3D4T - chain A; structure by X-ray diffraction, 2.05 A resolution.

== Chain A ==
Molecule: Putative uncharacterized protein
Source organism: Paracoccus denitrificans
Notes: fragment: periplasmic domain
UniProt: Q8KM22 (Q8KM22_PARDE); residues 1-99 here correspond to UniProt positions 32-130 (UniProt number = residue number + 31)
Sequence (116 residues; each row starts with the number of its first residue; numbers below 1 keep their minus sign (Met-16 is residue -16)):
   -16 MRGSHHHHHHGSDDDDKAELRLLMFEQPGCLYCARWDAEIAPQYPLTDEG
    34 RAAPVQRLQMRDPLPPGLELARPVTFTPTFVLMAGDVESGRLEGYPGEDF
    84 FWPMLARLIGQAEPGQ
Unresolved in the structure: -16 to 0, 98-99
Differences from the reference sequence: expression tag (-16 to 0)
Cystine bridges: Cys13-Cys16
Reported in the primary citation:
  - binding site for beta-mercaptoethanol: Gln10, Pro11, Gly12, Cys13, Phe59, Thr60 (proposed by the authors, not directly observed)
  - specificity-determining residues: Tyr15, Phe59 (proposed by the authors, not directly observed)
  - catalytic residues: Cys13 (proposed by the authors, not directly observed)

== In short ==
The paper reports the catalytic residue Cys13; a binding site for beta-mercaptoethanol at Gln10, Pro11 and
Gly12 among others.
Chain A is Putative uncharacterized protein (Paracoccus denitrificans); the structure, Crystal structure of
the periplasmic thioredoxin SoxS from Paracoccus pantotrophus (oxidized form), was determined by X-ray
diffraction together with 3DML from the same study.
